Entry 6RDH (electron microscopy, 3.00 A resolution); this record covers chains 1 and 7 of the 31 polymer chains in the assembly.

[Chain 1]
Name: ATP synthase associated protein ASA1
From: Polytomella sp. Pringsheim 198.80
UniProt: Q85JD5 (Q85JD5_9CHLO); residues 1-618 here = UniProt positions 1-618
Amino-acid sequence (618 residues; numbered 1 to 618; the number before each row is that of its first residue):
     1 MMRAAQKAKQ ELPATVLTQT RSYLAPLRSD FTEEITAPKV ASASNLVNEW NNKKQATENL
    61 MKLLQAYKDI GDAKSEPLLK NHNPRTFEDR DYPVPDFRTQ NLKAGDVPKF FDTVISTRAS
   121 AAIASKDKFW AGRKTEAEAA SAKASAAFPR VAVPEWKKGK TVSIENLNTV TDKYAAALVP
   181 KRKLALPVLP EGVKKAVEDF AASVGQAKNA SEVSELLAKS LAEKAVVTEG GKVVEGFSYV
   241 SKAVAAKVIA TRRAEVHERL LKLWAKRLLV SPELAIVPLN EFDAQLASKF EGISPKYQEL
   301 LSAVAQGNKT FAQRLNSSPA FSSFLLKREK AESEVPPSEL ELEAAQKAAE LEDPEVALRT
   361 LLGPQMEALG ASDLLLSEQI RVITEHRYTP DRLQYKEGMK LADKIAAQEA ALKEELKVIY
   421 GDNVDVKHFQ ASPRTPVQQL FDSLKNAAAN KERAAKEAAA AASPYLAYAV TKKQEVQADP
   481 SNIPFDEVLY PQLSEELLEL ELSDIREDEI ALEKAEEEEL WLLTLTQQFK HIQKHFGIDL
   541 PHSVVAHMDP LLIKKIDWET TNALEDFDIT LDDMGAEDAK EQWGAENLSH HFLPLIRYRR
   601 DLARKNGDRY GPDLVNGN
Not modelled in the structure: 1-22, 618

[Chain 7]
Name: Mitochondrial ATP synthase associated protein ASA7
From: Polytomella sp. Pringsheim 198.80
UniProt: D8V7I2 (D8V7I2_9CHLO); residue numbers follow UniProt; this construct covers 1-190
Amino-acid sequence (190 residues; numbered 1 to 190; the number before each row is that of its first residue):
     1 MSSVRAGVEA GRRDLTTFTF SGLQDAPVAA LSGSIKLNVA AKAGKAEVTV AAGAAKAATQ
    61 VSAAALRKLS GSKISLAEVA RISVLHSSIQ NYLLSLSNER YQLLSQWPDF TTMYGKDFYY
   121 RAHPEDLKKF YDAADEYYKL YETVTEFDSL SALASQVVPN YAARRRSTVH PAIGSTVADG
   181 AFTNFLLSKQ
Not modelled in the structure: 1-14

[Interface between chain 1 and chain 7]
Pairs across the interface - 108 pairs, chain 1 then chain 7:
  Tyr23(1) - Arg81(7)
  Tyr23(1) - Ile82(7)
  Tyr23(1) - His86(7)
  Tyr23(1) - Ser151(7)
  Tyr23(1) - Ser155(7)  hydrogen bond (backbone-side chain)
  Leu24(1) - Ser155(7)
  Ala25(1) - Ser155(7)
  Ala25(1) - Pro159(7)  hydrophobic
  Arg28(1) - Pro159(7)
  Arg28(1) - Asn160(7)  hydrogen bond
  Arg28(1) - Ala163(7)
  Arg28(1) - Arg166(7)
  Asp30(1) - Ala163(7)
  Asp30(1) - Arg166(7)  salt bridge
  Phe31(1) - Arg166(7)
  Phe31(1) - Thr168(7)
  Thr32(1) - Ala163(7)  hydrogen bond (side chain-backbone)
  Thr32(1) - Arg164(7)
  Thr32(1) - Arg166(7)  hydrogen bond (backbone-backbone)
  Thr32(1) - Ser167(7)  hydrogen bond (backbone-side chain)
  Thr32(1) - Thr168(7)
  Glu33(1) - Thr168(7)
  Ile35(1) - Ile173(7)  hydrophobic
  Ile35(1) - Gly174(7)
  Ile35(1) - Ala178(7)  hydrophobic
  Thr36(1) - Arg164(7)  hydrogen bond (backbone-side chain)
  Thr36(1) - Ser175(7)
  Ala37(1) - Ser175(7)
  Pro38(1) - Arg164(7)
  Val47(1) - Arg100(7)
  Val47(1) - Leu103(7)  hydrophobic
  Trp50(1) - Arg100(7)
  Trp50(1) - Leu103(7)  hydrophobic
  Trp50(1) - Leu104(7)  hydrophobic
  Trp50(1) - Trp107(7)
  Trp50(1) - Leu140(7)  hydrophobic
  Lys53(1) - Trp107(7)
  Lys53(1) - Glu136(7)  salt bridge
  Lys54(1) - Gln106(7)
  Lys54(1) - Trp107(7)
  Lys54(1) - Pro108(7)
  Thr57(1) - Trp107(7)
  Thr57(1) - Ala133(7)
  Glu58(1) - Pro108(7)
  Leu60(1) - Asp126(7)
  Leu60(1) - Lys129(7)
  Met61(1) - Pro108(7)
  Met61(1) - Asp109(7)
  Met61(1) - Phe110(7)  hydrophobic
  Met61(1) - Met113(7)
  Met61(1) - Phe130(7)  hydrophobic
  Leu63(1) - Asp126(7)
  Leu64(1) - Phe118(7)
  Leu64(1) - Ala122(7)  hydrophobic
  Leu64(1) - Phe130(7)  hydrophobic
  Gln65(1) - Met113(7)
  Gln65(1) - Phe118(7)
  Tyr67(1) - Arg121(7)
  Tyr67(1) - Ala122(7)  hydrophobic
  Tyr67(1) - His123(7)
  Tyr67(1) - Asp126(7)  hydrogen bond
  Lys68(1) - Asp117(7)  salt bridge
  Lys68(1) - Phe118(7)
  Lys68(1) - Arg121(7)
  Gly71(1) - Arg121(7)
  Asp72(1) - Arg121(7)  salt bridge
  Glu76(1) - Arg121(7)  hydrogen bond (backbone-side chain)
  Pro77(1) - Arg121(7)  hydrogen bond (backbone-side chain)
  Leu78(1) - Tyr120(7)
  Leu78(1) - Arg121(7)
  Leu79(1) - Tyr120(7)  hydrophobic
  His82(1) - Tyr120(7)  hydrogen bond (side chain-backbone)
  His82(1) - Ala122(7)
  Trp130(1) - Arg121(7)
  Trp130(1) - Ala122(7)
  Trp130(1) - His123(7)  hydrogen bond (backbone-side chain)
  Lys134(1) - Asp126(7)  salt bridge
  Phe148(1) - Met113(7)  hydrophobic
  Pro149(1) - Pro108(7)
  Pro149(1) - Asp109(7)  hydrogen bond (backbone-backbone)
  Arg150(1) - Gln106(7)  hydrogen bond (side chain-backbone)
  Arg150(1) - Trp107(7)
  Arg150(1) - Pro108(7)
  Val151(1) - Trp107(7)  hydrogen bond (backbone-backbone)
  Val151(1) - Pro108(7)
  Val151(1) - Asp109(7)
  Val151(1) - Tyr137(7)
  Val153(1) - Tyr101(7)
  Val153(1) - Ser105(7)
  Val153(1) - Tyr137(7)
  Val153(1) - Tyr141(7)  hydrophobic
  Pro154(1) - Tyr101(7)  hydrogen bond (backbone-side chain)
  Pro154(1) - Tyr141(7)
  Trp156(1) - Leu94(7)  hydrophobic
  Trp156(1) - Asn98(7)  hydrogen bond (backbone-side chain)
  Trp156(1) - Tyr101(7)  hydrophobic
  Trp156(1) - Gln102(7)
  Trp156(1) - Phe147(7)  hydrophobic
  Lys157(1) - Asn98(7)  hydrogen bond (backbone-side chain)
  Lys158(1) - Ser95(7)
  Lys158(1) - Asn98(7)
  Lys158(1) - Glu99(7)
  Asp486(1) - Lys116(7)  salt bridge
  Tyr490(1) - Gly115(7)
  Tyr490(1) - Lys116(7)  hydrogen bond (side chain-backbone)
  Tyr490(1) - Asp117(7)
  Leu493(1) - Lys116(7)
  Leu493(1) - Tyr120(7)  hydrophobic
Other interface residues (no listed pair), chain 1 (50 interface residues in all): Pro26, Ser29, Leu46, Ala131
Other interface residues (no listed pair), chain 7 (57 interface residues in all): Ser97, Thr112, Tyr119, Pro124, Leu127, Val144, Ala152, Val169

[Summary]
50 residues of chain 1 and 57 residues of chain 7 are in contact; the contacts include 18 hydrogen bonds and 6
salt bridges. Polar contacts include Asp30(1)-Arg166(7), Lys53(1)-Glu136(7) and Lys68(1)-Asp117(7).
Here chain 1 is ATP synthase associated protein ASA1 and chain 7 is Mitochondrial ATP synthase associated
protein ASA7, both from Polytomella sp. Pringsheim 198.80. Entry 6RDH (CryoEM structure of Polytomella F-ATP
synthase, Rotary substate 1A, composite map) was determined by electron microscopy, deposited together with
6RD4, 6RD5, 6RD6, 6RD7, 6RD8, 6RD9 and 46 further entries.
